PDB entry 7Y5Q | electron microscopy, 3.80 A resolution | chains B and C of the 3 polymer chains in the assembly

[Chain B]
Name: Maltose/maltodextrin-binding periplasmic protein, Pappalysin-1
Organism: Escherichia coli K-12
Notes: EC 3.4.24.79
UniProt: chimeric construct of P0AEX9, Q13219: residues -379 to -16 from P0AEX9 (MALE_ECOLI) positions 29-392 (UniProt number = residue number + 408); residues 1-1547 from Q13219 positions 81-1627 (UniProt number = residue number + 80)
Sequence (1944 residues; each row starts with the number of its first residue; numbers below 1 keep their minus sign (Ala-396 is residue -396)):
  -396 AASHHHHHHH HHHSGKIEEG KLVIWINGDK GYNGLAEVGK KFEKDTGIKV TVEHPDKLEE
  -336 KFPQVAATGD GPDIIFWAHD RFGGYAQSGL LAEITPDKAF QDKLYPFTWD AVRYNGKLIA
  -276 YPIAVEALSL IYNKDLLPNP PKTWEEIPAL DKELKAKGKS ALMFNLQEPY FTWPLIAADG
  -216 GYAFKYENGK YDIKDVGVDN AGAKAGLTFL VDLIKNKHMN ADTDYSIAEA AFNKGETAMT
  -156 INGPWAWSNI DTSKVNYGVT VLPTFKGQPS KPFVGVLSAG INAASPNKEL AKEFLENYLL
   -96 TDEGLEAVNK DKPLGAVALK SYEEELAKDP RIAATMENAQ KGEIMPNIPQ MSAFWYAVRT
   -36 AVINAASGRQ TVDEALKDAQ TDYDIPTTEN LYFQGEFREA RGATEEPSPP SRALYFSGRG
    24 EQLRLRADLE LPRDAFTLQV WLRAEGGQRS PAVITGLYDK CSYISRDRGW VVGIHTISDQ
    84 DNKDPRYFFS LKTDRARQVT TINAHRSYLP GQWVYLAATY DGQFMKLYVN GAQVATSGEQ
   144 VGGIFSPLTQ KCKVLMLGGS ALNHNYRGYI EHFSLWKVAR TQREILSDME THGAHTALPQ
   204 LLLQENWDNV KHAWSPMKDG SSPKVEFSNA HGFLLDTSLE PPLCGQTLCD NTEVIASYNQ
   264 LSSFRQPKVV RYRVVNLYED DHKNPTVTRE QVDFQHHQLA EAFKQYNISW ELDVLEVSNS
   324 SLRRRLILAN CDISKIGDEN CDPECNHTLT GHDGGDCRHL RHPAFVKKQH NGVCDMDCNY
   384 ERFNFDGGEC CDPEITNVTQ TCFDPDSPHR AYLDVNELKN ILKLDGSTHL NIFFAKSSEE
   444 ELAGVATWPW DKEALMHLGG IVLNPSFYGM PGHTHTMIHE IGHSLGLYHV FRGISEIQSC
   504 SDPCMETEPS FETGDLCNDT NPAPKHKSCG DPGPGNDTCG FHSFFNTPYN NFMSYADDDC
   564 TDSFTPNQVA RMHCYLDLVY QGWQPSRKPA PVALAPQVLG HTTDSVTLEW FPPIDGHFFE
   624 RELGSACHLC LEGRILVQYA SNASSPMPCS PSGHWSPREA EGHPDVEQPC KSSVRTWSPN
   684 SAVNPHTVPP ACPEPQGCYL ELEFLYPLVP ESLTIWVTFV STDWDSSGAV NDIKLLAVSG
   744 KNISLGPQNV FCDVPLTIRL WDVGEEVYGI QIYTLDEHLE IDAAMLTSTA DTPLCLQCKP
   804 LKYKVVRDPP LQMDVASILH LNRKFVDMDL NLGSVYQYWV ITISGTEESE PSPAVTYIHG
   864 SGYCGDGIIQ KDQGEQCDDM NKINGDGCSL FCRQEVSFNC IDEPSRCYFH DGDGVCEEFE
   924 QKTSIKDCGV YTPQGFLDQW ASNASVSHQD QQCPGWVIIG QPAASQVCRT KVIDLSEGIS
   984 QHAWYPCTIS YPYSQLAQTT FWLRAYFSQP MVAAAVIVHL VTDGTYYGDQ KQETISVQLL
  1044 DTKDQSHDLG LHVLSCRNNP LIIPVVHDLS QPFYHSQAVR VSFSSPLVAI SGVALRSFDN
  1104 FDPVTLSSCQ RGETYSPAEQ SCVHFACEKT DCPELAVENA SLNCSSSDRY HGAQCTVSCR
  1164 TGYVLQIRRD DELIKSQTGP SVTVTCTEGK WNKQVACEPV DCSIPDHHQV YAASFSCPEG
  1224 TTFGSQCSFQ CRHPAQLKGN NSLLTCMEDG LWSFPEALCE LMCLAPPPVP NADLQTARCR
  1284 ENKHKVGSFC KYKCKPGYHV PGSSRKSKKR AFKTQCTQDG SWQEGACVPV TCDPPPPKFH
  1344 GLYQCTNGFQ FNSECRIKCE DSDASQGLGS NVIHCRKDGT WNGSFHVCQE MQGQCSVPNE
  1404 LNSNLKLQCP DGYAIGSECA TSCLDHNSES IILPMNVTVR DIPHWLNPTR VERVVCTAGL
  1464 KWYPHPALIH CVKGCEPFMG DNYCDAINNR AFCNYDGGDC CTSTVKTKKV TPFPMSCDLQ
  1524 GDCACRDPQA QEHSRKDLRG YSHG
Not modelled in the structure: -396 to 12, 365-377, 385-388, 1112-1547
Disulfides: Cys64-Cys155, Cys247-Cys507, Cys252-Cys577, Cys334-Cys348, Cys344-Cys360, Cys394-Cys405, Cys503-Cys542, Cys532-Cys563, Cys630-Cys801, Cys633-Cys798, Cys673-Cys755, Cys695-Cys701, Cys867-Cys895, Cys880-Cys891, Cys903-Cys910, Cys919-Cys931, Cys956-Cys990, Cys971-Cys1059
Differences from the reference sequence: expression tag (-396 to -380); linker (-15 to 0)
Metal / ion sites: Zn2+: His482, His486, His492
UniProt features mapped onto this chain:
  - active site: Glu483
  - binding site (Zn(2+)): His482, His486, His492
  - glycosylation (N-linked (GlcNAc...) asparagine): Asn310, Asn322, Asn349, Asn400, Asn521, Asn539, Asn645, Asn745, Asn946, Asn1142, Asn1146, Asn1243, Asn1385, Asn1439
Reported in the primary citation:
  - catalytic residues: Glu483 (citing earlier work)
  - mutagenesis - C1130S: unchanged catalytic activity on IGFBP4/IGF-2
  - mutagenesis - C1130S: abolished binding to homodimer
  - mutagenesis - C1130S: unchanged binding to Stanniocalcin-2 (chain C)

[Chain C]
Name: Stanniocalcin-2
Organism: Homo sapiens
UniProt: O76061 (STC2_HUMAN); numbering as in UniProt (aligned over 1-302)
Sequence (302 residues; each row starts with the number of its first residue):
     1 MCAERLGQFM TLALVLATFD PARGTDATNP PEGPQDRSSQ QKGRLSLQNT AEIQHCLVNA
    61 GDVGCGVFEC FENNSCEIRG LHGICMTFLH NAGKFDAQGK SFIKDALKCK AHALRHRFGC
   121 ISRKCPAIRE MVSQLQRECY LKHDLCAAAQ ENTRVIVEMI HFKDLLLHEP YVDLVNLLLT
   181 CGEEVKEAIT HSVQVQCEQN WGSLCSILSF CTSAIQKPPT APPERQPQVD RTKLSRAHHG
   241 EAGHHLPEPS SRETGRGAKG ERGSKSHPNA HARGRVGGLG AQGPSGSSEW EDEQSEYSDI
   301 RR
Not modelled in the structure: 1-41, 214-302
Disulfides: Cys56-Cys70, Cys65-Cys85, Cys76-Cys125, Cys109-Cys139, Cys146-Cys181, Cys197-Cys205
UniProt features mapped onto this chain:
  - modified residue: Ser250 (Phosphoserine), Ser251 (Phosphoserine), Thr254 (Phosphothreonine)
  - glycosylation: Asn73 (N-linked (GlcNAc...) asparagine)

[How chain B and chain C interact]
Disulfides between the chains: Cys652(B)-Cys120(C)
Contacting residue pairs - 21 pairs, chain B then chain C:
  Glu342(B) with Arg44(C), salt bridge
  Cys652(B) with Cys120(C), disulfide
  Pro688(B) with Arg123(C), hydrogen bond (backbone-side chain)
  His689(B) with Arg44(C), hydrogen bond; Ser122(C); Arg123(C), hydrogen bond (backbone-backbone)
  Thr690(B) with Cys120(C); Ile121(C); Arg123(C), hydrogen bond (backbone-side chain)
  Val691(B) with Thr50(C); Gln54(C); Phe118(C); Gly119(C); Cys120(C); Ile121(C), hydrogen bond (backbone-backbone); Arg123(C)
  Pro692(B) with Thr50(C); Gln54(C); Gly119(C)
  Pro693(B) with Gly119(C)
  Asp726(B) with His55(C), salt bridge
Interface residues without a listed pair, chain B (11 interface residues in all): Ala694, His781
Interface residues without a listed pair, chain C (12 interface residues in all): Ala51, Val58
From the paper, about this interface:
  - specific contacts: Cys652(B)-Cys120(C) (covalent link), His689(B)-Arg123(C) (hydrogen bond), Asp726(B)-His55(C)

[Summary]
The interface between chain B and chain C involves 11 residues on one side and 12 on the other; the contacts
include 1 disulfide bond, 5 hydrogen bonds and 2 salt bridges. Polar pairs include Glu342(B)-Arg44(C),
Asp726(B)-His55(C) and Pro688(B)-Arg123(C). The authors report contacts between Cys652(B) and Cys120(C) and
Asp726(B) and His55(C); a hydrogen bond between His689(B) and Arg123(C). The paper reports the catalytic
residue Glu483(B); C1130S of chain B abolishes binding to homodimer.
Here chain B is Maltose/maltodextrin-binding periplasmic protein, Pappalysin-1 (Escherichia coli K-12) and
chain C is Stanniocalcin-2 (Homo sapiens). Entry 7Y5Q (Structure of 1:1 PAPP-A.STC2 complex(half map)) was
determined by electron microscopy (same publication as 7Y5N, 8HGG and 8HGH).
